Entry 6XKJ (electron microscopy, 3.54 A resolution); this record covers chains C and B of the 16 polymer chains in the assembly.

== Chain C (and B) ==
Protein: Caspase recruitment domain-containing protein 8
Organism: Homo sapiens
Notes: fragment: CARD domain; chain B of this document is another copy of the same molecule, construct and numbering; everything in this record applies to it too
UniProtKB: Q9Y2G2 (CARD8_HUMAN), isoform Q9Y2G2-5; residues 451-537 here = UniProt positions 451-537
Amino-acid sequence (87 residues; numbered 451 to 537; the number before each row is that of its first residue):
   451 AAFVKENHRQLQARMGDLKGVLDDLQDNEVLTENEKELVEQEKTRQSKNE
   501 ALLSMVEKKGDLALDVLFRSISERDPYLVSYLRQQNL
Unresolved in the structure: 536-537
What the authors report for this chain:
  - self-association interface (contacts with another copy of this molecule); pairs are residue here / residue on that copy: Arg459-Asp473, Glu479-Tyr527
  - mutagenesis - D511K: decreased signaling

== Chain C / chain B interface ==
Residue-residue contacts (8; chain C residue first):
  Lys493(C) - Gln491(B)
  Thr494(C) - Asn484(B)
  Thr494(C) - Glu487(B)
  Thr494(C) - Leu488(B)
  Arg495(C) - Glu483(B)  salt bridge
  Arg495(C) - Glu487(B)  hydrogen bond (backbone-side chain)
  Gln496(C) - Glu483(B)  hydrogen bond
  Gln496(C) - Asn484(B)
Also at the interface, not in a pair above, chain C (5 interface residues in all): Ala463

== In short ==
Chain C and chain B each contribute 5 residues to their interface, with 2 hydrogen bonds and 1 salt bridge.
Polar contacts include Arg495(C)-Glu483(B), Arg495(C)-Glu487(B) and Gln496(C)-Glu483(B). From the paper: D511K
of chain C reduces signaling; a self-association interface involving Arg459(C) and Glu479(C).
Both chains are Caspase recruitment domain-containing protein 8 (Homo sapiens). Entry 6XKJ (Cryo-EM structure
of CARD8-CARD filament) was determined by electron microscopy together with 6XKK and 7KEU from the same study.
